PDB entry 7FBI | electron microscopy, 3.90 A resolution | chains H and L of the 5 polymer chains in the assembly

# Chain H
Protein: 3A3 heavy chain
From: Oryctolagus cuniculus
Sequence (111 residues; row label = number of the first residue in the row):
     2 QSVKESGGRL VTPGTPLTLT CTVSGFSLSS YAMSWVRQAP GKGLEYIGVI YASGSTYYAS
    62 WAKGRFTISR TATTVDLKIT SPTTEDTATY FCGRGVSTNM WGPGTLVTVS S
Disordered / not traced: 109-112

# Chain L
Protein: 3A3 light chain
From: Oryctolagus cuniculus
Sequence (112 residues; row label = number of the first residue in the row):
     1 DLVMTQTPSS VSAAVGGTVT IKCQASQSLG GGLAWYQQKP GQRPKLLIYS ASTLESGVPS
    61 RFRGSGSGTE FTLTISDLEC ADAATYYCQS AYGPTSNGLF NAFGGGTKVV IK

# Interface between chain H and chain L
Residue-residue contacts (21):
  G44(H) - Y87(L)
  L45(H) - Y87(L)  hydrophobic
  L45(H) - F103(L)  hydrophobic
  Y47(H) - Q89(L)
  Y47(H) - N101(L)
  Y47(H) - A102(L)  hydrophobic
  Y58(H) - P94(L)  hydrophobic
  Y58(H) - L99(L)  hydrophobic
  Y59(H) - L99(L)
  S61(H) - D1(L)  hydrogen bond
  F92(H) - P44(L)
  V97(H) - Y36(L)
  V97(H) - Q89(L)
  S98(H) - Y36(L)
  T99(H) - L46(L)
  N100(H) - K45(L)
  N100(H) - L46(L)
  W102(H) - Y36(L)
  W102(H) - P44(L)
  G103(H) - R43(L)  hydrogen bond (backbone-side chain)
  P104(H) - R43(L)
Other interface residues (no listed pair), chain H (17 interface residues in all): V50, Y52, A60
Other interface residues (no listed pair), chain L (16 interface residues in all): A91, G93, G105

# In short
Chain H and chain L form an interface of 17 and 16 residues respectively; the contacts include 2 hydrogen
bonds. Polar pairs include S61(H)-D1(L) and G103(H)-R43(L).
Chain H is 3A3 heavy chain and chain L is 3A3 light chain, both from Oryctolagus cuniculus; the structure,
Cryo-EM structure of EBV gB in complex with nAbs 3A3 and 3A5, was determined by electron microscopy.
